8GRA - chains I and D of the 12 polymer chains in the assembly; structure by electron microscopy, 2.80 A resolution.

[Chain I]
Name: Type VI secretion system spike protein VgrG
From: Bacteroides fragilis
UniProt: A0A3E5IG38 (A0A3E5IG38_BACFG); residue numbers follow UniProt; this construct covers 1-616
Sequence (616 residues; numbered 1 to 616; the number before each row is that of its first residue):
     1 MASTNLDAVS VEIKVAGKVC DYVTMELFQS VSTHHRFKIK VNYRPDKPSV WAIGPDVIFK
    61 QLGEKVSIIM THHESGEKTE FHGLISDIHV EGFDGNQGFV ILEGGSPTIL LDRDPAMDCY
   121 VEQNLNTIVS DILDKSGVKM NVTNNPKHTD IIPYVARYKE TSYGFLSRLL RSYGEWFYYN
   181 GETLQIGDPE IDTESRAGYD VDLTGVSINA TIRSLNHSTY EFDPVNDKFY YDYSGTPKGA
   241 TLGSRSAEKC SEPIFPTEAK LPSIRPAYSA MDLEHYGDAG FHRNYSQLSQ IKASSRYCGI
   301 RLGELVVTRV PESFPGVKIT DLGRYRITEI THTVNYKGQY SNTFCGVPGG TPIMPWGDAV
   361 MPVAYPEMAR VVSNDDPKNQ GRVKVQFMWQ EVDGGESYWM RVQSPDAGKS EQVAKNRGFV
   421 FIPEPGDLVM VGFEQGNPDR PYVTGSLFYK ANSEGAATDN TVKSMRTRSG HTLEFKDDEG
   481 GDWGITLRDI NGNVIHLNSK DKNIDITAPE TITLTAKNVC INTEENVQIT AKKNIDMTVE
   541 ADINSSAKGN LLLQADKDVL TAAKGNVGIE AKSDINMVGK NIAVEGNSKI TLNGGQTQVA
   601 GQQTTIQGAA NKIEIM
Unresolved in the structure: 1-2, 616

[Chain D]
Name: Bacterodales T6SS protein TssD (Hcp)
From: Bacteroides fragilis
UniProt: A0A081TQ32 (A0A081TQ32_BACFG); residues 1-129 here = UniProt positions 1-129
Sequence (129 residues; numbered 1 to 129; the number before each row is that of its first residue):
     1 MAFRATLSFA GKEFDVLDCT YSLKRDVDSK GRPSSNIYGG QIRLHVESTD DTSILENMTN
    61 QFKPHSGSIV FKKGDEEAKM KELTWENGYI TEFTENIDIV GSQPMTITFV VSAQVIKIGG
   121 AQFEQNWPK
Unresolved in the structure: 1, 76-77

[Interface between chain I and chain D]
Pairs across the interface (7):
  Arg44(I) with Arg32(D)
  Pro45(I) with Ser34(D); Ser35(D); Asn36(D)
  Gln97(I) with Ser34(D)
  Tyr336(I) with Ser29(D)
  Lys337(I) with Lys30(D)
Other interface residues (no listed pair), chain D (7 interface residues in all): Pro33

[In short]
5 residues of chain I face 7 of chain D across their interface.
Chain I is Type VI secretion system spike protein VgrG and chain D is Bacterodales T6SS protein TssD (Hcp),
both from Bacteroides fragilis; the structure, Structure of Type VI secretion system cargo delivery vehicle
Hcp-VgrG-PAAR, was determined by electron microscopy (same publication as 7YW0).
